PDB entry 1WEK | X-ray diffraction, 2.20 A resolution | chains A and E of the 6 polymer chains in the assembly

== Chain A (and E) ==
Molecule: hypothetical protein TT1465
Source organism: Thermus thermophilus
Notes: chain E of this document is another copy of the same molecule, construct and numbering; everything in this record applies to it too
Reference sequence: Q5SHT6 (Q5SHT6_THET8); residue numbers follow UniProt; this construct covers 1-217
Sequence (217 residues; numbered 1 to 217; the number before each row is that of its first residue):
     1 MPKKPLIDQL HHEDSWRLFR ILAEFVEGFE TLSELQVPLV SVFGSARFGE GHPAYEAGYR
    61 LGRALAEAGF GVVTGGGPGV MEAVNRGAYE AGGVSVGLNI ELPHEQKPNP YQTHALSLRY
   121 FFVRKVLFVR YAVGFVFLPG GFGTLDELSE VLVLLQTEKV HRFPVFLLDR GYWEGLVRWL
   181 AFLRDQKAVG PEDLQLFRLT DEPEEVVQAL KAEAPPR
Unresolved in the structure: 1-4, 213-217 (chain E: 1-3, 102-107, 216-217)
Modified positions: Mse1 (selenomethionine); Mse81 (selenomethionine; parent Met)
From the paper describing this entry:
  - catalytic residues: R124, T144, E147 (proposed by the authors, not directly observed)

== How chain A and chain E interact ==
Residue-residue contacts (7):
  H11(A) with E13(E), salt bridge
  W16(A) with H12(E); E13(E); S15(E)
  F19(A) with S15(E); L18(E), hydrophobic; F19(E), hydrophobic
Also at the interface, not in a pair above, chain A (5 interface residues in all): I7, S15
Also at the interface, not in a pair above, chain E (6 interface residues in all): W16

== Summary ==
Chain A and chain E form an interface of 5 and 6 residues respectively; the contacts include 1 salt bridge.
Its one salt-bridged contact is H11(A)-E13(E). From the paper: catalytic residues R124(A), T144(A) and
E147(A).
Both chains are hypothetical protein TT1465 (Thermus thermophilus). Entry 1WEK (Crystal structure of the
conserved hypothetical protein TT1465 from Thermus thermophilus HB8) was determined by X-ray diffraction
together with 1WEH from the same study.
